6C05 - chains D and E of the 7 polymer chains in the assembly; structure by electron microscopy, 5.15 A resolution (low resolution: residue-level contacts below are approximate; hydrogen-bond / salt-bridge calls are withheld).

Chain D:
Protein: DNA-directed RNA polymerase subunit beta'
Organism: Mycobacterium tuberculosis
Notes: EC 2.7.7.6
UniProtKB: A0A045J9E2 (A0A045J9E2_MYCTX); residues 1-1316 here = UniProt positions 1-1316
Amino-acid sequence (1324 residues; each row starts with the number of its first residue):
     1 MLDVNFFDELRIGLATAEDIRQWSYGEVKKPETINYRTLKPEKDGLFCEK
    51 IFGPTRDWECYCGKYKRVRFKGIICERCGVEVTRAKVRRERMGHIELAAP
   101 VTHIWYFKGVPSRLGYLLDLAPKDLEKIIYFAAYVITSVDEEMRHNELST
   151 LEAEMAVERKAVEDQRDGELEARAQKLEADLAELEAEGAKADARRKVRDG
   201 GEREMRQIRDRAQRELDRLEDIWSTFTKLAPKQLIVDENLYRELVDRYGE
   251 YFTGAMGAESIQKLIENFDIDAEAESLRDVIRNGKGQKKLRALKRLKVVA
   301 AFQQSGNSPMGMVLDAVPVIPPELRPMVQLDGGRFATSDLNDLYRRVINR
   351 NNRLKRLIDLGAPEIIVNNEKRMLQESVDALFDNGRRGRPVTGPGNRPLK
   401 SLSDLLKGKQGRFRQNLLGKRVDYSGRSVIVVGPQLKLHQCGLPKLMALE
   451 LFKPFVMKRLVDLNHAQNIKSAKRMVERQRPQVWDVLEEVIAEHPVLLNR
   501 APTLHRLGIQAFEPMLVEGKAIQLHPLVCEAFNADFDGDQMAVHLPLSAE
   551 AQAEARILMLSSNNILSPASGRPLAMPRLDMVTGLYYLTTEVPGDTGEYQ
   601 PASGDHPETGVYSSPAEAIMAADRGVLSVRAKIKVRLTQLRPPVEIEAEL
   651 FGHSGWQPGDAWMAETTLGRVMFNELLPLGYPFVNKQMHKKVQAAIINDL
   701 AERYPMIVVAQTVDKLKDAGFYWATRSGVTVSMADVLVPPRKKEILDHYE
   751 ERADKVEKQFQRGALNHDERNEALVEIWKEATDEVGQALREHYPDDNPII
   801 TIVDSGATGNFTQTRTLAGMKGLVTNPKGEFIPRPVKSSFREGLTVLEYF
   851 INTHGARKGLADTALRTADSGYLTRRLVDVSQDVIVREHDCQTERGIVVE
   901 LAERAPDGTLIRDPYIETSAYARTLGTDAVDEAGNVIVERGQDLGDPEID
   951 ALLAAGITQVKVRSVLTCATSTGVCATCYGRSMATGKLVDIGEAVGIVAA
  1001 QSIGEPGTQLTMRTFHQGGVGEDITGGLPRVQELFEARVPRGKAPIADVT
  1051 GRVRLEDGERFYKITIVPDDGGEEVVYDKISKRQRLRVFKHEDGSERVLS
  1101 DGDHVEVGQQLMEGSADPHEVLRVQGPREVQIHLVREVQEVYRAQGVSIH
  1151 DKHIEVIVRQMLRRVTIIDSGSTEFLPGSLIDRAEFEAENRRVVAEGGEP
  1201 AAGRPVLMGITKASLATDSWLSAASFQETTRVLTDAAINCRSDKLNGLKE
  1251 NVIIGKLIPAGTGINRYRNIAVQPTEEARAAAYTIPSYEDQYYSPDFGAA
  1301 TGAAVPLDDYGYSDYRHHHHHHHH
Unresolved in the structure: 1-3, 1013-1023, 1091-1095, 1283-1324
Differences from the reference sequence: expression tag (1317-1324)
Bound ions: Zn2+ site 1: C60, C62, C75, C78; Mg2+: D535, D537, D539; Zn2+ site 2: C891, C968, C975, C978

Chain E:
Protein: DNA-directed RNA polymerase subunit omega
Organism: Mycobacterium tuberculosis
Notes: EC 2.7.7.6
UniProtKB: A0A0T9N9K3 (A0A0T9N9K3_MYCTX); residues 2-110 here correspond to UniProt positions 41-149 (UniProt number = residue number + 39)
Amino-acid sequence (110 residues; row label = number of the first residue in the row):
     1 GSISQSDASLAAVPAVDQFDPSSGASGGYDTPLGITNPPIDELLDRVSSK
    51 YALVIYAAKRARQINDYYNQLGEGILEYVGPLVEPGLQEKPLSIALREIH
   101 ADLLEHTEGE
Unresolved in the structure: 1-26, 110
Differences from the reference sequence: expression tag (1)

Chain D / chain E interface:
Residue-residue contacts - 61 pairs, chain D then chain E:
  H439(D) with L33(E)
  V490(D) with K90(E)
  E493(D) with I35(E); E89(E); K90(E); S93(E)
  E513(D) with I35(E)
  A549(D) with L92(E)
  E550(D) with A58(E); R62(E)
  R556(D) with I35(E); L92(E); S93(E); L96(E)
  I557(D) with L53(E); V54(E)
  L558(D) with K50(E)
  N563(D) with I40(E)
  P705(D) with D41(E)
  M706(D) with D41(E)
  I707(D) with Y29(E); T36(E); P39(E); D41(E)
  V708(D) with Y29(E)
  Q711(D) with Y29(E); D30(E)
  D990(D) with S48(E); S49(E); K50(E)
  G992(D) with Y51(E)
  E993(D) with K50(E); Y51(E)
  G1261(D) with Y51(E)
  N1265(D) with G109(E)
  R1266(D) with E108(E); G109(E)
  Y1267(D) with S49(E); Y51(E); I55(E)
  R1268(D) with K59(E)
  N1269(D) with K59(E); E108(E); G109(E)
  I1270(D) with A52(E); I55(E); K59(E); H106(E); T107(E)
  A1271(D) with H106(E); T107(E)
  V1272(D) with K59(E); Q63(E)
  Q1273(D) with L104(E); E105(E)
  P1274(D) with L104(E); E105(E)
  T1275(D) with L103(E); L104(E); E105(E)
  A1278(D) with L82(E)
Also at the interface, not in a pair above, chain D (38 interface residues in all): Q440, A553, E554, L560, K715, T1262, R1279
Also at the interface, not in a pair above, chain E (37 interface residues in all): G34, N37, Y56, R60

Summary:
38 residues of chain D face 37 of chain E across their interface. C60(D), C62(D), C75(D) and C78(D) coordinate
Zn2+ site 1. The Mg2+ site is built by D535(D), D537(D) and D539(D).
Chain D is DNA-directed RNA polymerase subunit beta' and chain E is DNA-directed RNA polymerase subunit omega,
both from Mycobacterium tuberculosis; the structure, Mycobacterium tuberculosis RNAP Holo/RbpA in relaxed
state, was determined by electron microscopy, deposited together with 6BZO, 6C04 and 6C06.
